5YK6 - chain A; structure by X-ray diffraction, 2.80 A resolution.

Chain A:
Molecule: Maintenance of mitochondrial morphology protein 1
Source organism: Zygosaccharomyces rouxii (strain ATCC 2623 / CBS 732 / NBRC 1130 / NCYC 568 / NRRL Y-229)
UniProtKB: C5DRQ1 (MMM1_ZYGRC); numbering as in UniProt (aligned over 190-444)
Amino-acid sequence (255 residues; each row starts with the number of its first residue):
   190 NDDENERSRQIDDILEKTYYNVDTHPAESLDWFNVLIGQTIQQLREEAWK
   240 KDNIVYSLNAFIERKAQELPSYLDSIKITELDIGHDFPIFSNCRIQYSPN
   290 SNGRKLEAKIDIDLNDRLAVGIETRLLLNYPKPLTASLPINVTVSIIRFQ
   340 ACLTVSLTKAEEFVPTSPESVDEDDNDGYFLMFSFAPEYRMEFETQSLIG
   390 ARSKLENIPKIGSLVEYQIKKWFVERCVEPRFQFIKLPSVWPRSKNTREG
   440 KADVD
Not modelled in the structure: 190-193, 358-364, 440-444
Small-molecule neighbours:
  - 1,2-diacyl-glycerol-3-sn-phosphate (3PH), molecule 1: Phe222, Ile226, Thr229, Ile230, Leu233, Phe279, Ile299, Leu342, Val344, Leu346, Gly367, Tyr368, Leu370, Phe372, Leu426, Pro427, Ser428, Val429, Trp430
  - 1,2-diacyl-glycerol-3-sn-phosphate (3PH), molecule 2: Ile243, Ser246, Leu247, Phe250, Arg253, Leu270, Asp271, Leu307, Ala308, Val309, Val333, Ser334, Ile335, Phe338, Phe372, Phe374, Met380, Phe382, Val404, Ile408, Trp411, Phe412, Arg415, Val429, Trp430, Pro431, Arg432, Ser433
UniProt features mapped onto this chain:
  - binding site (a 1,2-diacyl-sn-glycero-3-phosphate): Arg253, Trp411, Arg415, Trp430, Arg432, Ser433
  - mutagenesis: Leu315 (L315S: Impairs the interaction with MDM12), Arg379 (R379E: No effect), Trp411 (W411A: Completely loses the ability to bind phospholipids), Arg415 (R415E: Completely loses the ability to bind phospholipids and partially impairs dimer formation), Trp430 (W430A: Completely loses the ability to bind phospholipids and partially impairs dimer formation)
What the authors report for this chain:
  - self-association interface (contacts with another copy of this molecule): Arg196 to Thr207, Leu219, Trp221, Thr347 to Pro357, Lys425 to Arg432
  - binding site for 1,2-diacyl-glycerol-3-sn-phosphate: Arg253, Trp411, Arg415, Trp430, Arg432, Ser433
  - mutagenesis - W411A, R415E, W430A: abolished binding to NBD-PE
  - mutagenesis - R379E: unchanged binding to NBD-PE
  - conformationally variable residues (order/disorder transition): Arg391, Ser392, Lys393
  - mutagenesis - Y261W: unchanged binding to PS

Overview:
Bound to chain A: 1,2-diacyl-glycerol-3-sn-phosphate. From UniProt: 6 residues binding
1,2-diacyl-sn-glycero-3-phosphate and 5 mutagenesis sites. The paper reports a binding site for
1,2-diacyl-glycerol-3-sn-phosphate at Arg253, Trp411 and Arg415 among others; W411A, R415E and W430A abolish
binding to NBD-PE; 5 substitutions were tested in all.
Chain A is Maintenance of mitochondrial morphology protein 1 (Zygosaccharomyces rouxii (strain ATCC 2623 / CBS
732 / NBRC 1130 / NCYC 568 / NRRL Y-229)); the structure, Crystal Structure of Mmm1, was determined by X-ray
diffraction, deposited together with 5YK7.
